PDB entry 9P8T | electron microscopy, 2.65 A resolution | chains A and B of the 16 polymer chains in the assembly

Chain A (and B):
Molecule: DNTP triphosphohydrolase
Organism: Salmonella enterica
Notes: chain B of this document is another copy of the same molecule, construct and numbering; everything in this record applies to it too
Reference sequence: A0A5H6DAK1 (A0A5H6DAK1_SALET); residues 1-471 here = UniProt positions 1-471
Amino-acid sequence (473 residues; row label = number of the first residue in the row; numbers below 1 keep their minus sign (Gly-1 is residue -1)):
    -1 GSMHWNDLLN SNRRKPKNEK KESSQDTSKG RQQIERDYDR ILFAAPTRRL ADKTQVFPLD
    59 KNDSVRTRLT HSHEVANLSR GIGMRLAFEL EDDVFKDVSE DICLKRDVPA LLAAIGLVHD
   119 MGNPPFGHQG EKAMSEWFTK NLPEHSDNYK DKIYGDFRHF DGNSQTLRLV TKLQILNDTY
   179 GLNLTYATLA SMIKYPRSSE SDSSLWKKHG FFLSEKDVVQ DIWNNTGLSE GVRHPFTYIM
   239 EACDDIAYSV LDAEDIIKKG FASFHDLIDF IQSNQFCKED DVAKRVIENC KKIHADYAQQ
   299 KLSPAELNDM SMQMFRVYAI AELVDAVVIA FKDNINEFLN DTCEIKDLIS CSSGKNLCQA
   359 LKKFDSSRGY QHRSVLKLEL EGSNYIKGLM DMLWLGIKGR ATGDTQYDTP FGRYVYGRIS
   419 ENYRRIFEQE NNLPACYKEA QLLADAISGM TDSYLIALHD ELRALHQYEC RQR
Disordered / not traced: -1, 17-18, 469-471
Sequence notes: expression tag (-1 to 0); conflict Asn430 (Ser in A0A5H6DAK1)
Metal / ion sites: Mg2+: His69, His117, Asp118, Asp242
Reported in the primary citation:
  - binding site for the 2-nt DNA strand: Arg29, Arg34, Arg38, Arg314
  - mutagenesis - R29A/R34A/R38A: increased catalytic activity on p3diT
  - mutagenesis - R29A/R34A/R38A: unchanged catalytic activity
  - mutagenesis - H117A/D118A: abolished catalytic activity

Chain A / chain B interface:
Pairs across the interface (86):
  Glu20(A) - Lys290(B)  salt bridge
  Ser22(A) - Asn287(B)  hydrogen bond (backbone-side chain)
  Gln23(A) - Asn287(B)
  Gln23(A) - Lys290(B)  hydrogen bond
  Thr25(A) - Val315(B)
  Thr25(A) - Tyr316(B)
  Lys27(A) - Ala319(B)  hydrogen bond (side chain-backbone)
  Lys27(A) - Glu320(B)
  Lys27(A) - Asp323(B)
  Gly28(A) - Glu87(B)
  Glu33(A) - Met82(B)
  Tyr36(A) - Asn75(B)
  Asp37(A) - Asn75(B)  hydrogen bond
  Leu40(A) - Asn75(B)
  Phe41(A) - Glu72(B)
  Phe41(A) - Asn75(B)
  Phe41(A) - Arg314(B)
  Phe41(A) - Ile318(B)  hydrophobic
  Arg46(A) - Ser62(B)  hydrogen bond
  Arg46(A) - Arg64(B)
  Arg46(A) - Thr68(B)
  Arg46(A) - Glu72(B)  salt bridge
  Asn60(A) - Thr449(B)  hydrogen bond
  Asn60(A) - Ser451(B)
  Asn60(A) - Tyr452(B)
  Ser62(A) - Arg46(B)  hydrogen bond
  Val63(A) - Arg46(B)
  Arg64(A) - Arg46(B)
  Thr68(A) - Arg46(B)
  His71(A) - His71(B)  hydrogen bond
  Glu72(A) - Phe41(B)
  Glu72(A) - Arg46(B)  salt bridge
  Asn75(A) - Tyr36(B)
  Asn75(A) - Asp37(B)  hydrogen bond
  Asn75(A) - Leu40(B)
  Asn75(A) - Phe41(B)
  Arg78(A) - Arg78(B)
  Met82(A) - Glu33(B)
  Met82(A) - Arg104(B)
  Arg83(A) - Gly28(B)
  Phe86(A) - Arg104(B)
  Glu87(A) - Gly28(B)
  Glu87(A) - Arg104(B)  salt bridge
  Arg104(A) - Met82(B)
  Arg104(A) - Phe86(B)
  Arg104(A) - Glu87(B)  salt bridge
  Ile173(A) - Leu300(B)  hydrophobic
  Ile173(A) - Glu304(B)
  Ile173(A) - Met308(B)  hydrophobic
  Leu174(A) - Tyr295(B)  hydrophobic
  Leu174(A) - Gln298(B)
  Leu174(A) - Leu300(B)  hydrophobic
  Leu174(A) - Met308(B)  hydrophobic
  Asn287(A) - Ser22(B)  hydrogen bond (side chain-backbone)
  Asn287(A) - Gln23(B)
  Lys290(A) - Glu20(B)  salt bridge
  Lys290(A) - Gln23(B)  hydrogen bond
  Tyr295(A) - Leu174(B)  hydrophobic
  Gln298(A) - Leu174(B)
  Lys299(A) - Arg423(B)  hydrogen bond (backbone-side chain)
  Leu300(A) - Ile173(B)  hydrophobic
  Leu300(A) - Leu174(B)  hydrophobic
  Leu300(A) - Arg423(B)
  Ser301(A) - Glu419(B)
  Glu304(A) - Ile173(B)
  Glu304(A) - Glu419(B)
  Glu304(A) - Asn420(B)  hydrogen bond (side chain-backbone)
  Glu304(A) - Arg423(B)  salt bridge
  Met308(A) - Ile173(B)  hydrophobic
  Met308(A) - Leu174(B)  hydrophobic
  Arg314(A) - Phe41(B)
  Val315(A) - Thr25(B)
  Tyr316(A) - Thr25(B)
  Ile318(A) - Phe41(B)  hydrophobic
  Ala319(A) - Lys27(B)  hydrogen bond (backbone-side chain)
  Glu320(A) - Lys27(B)
  Asp323(A) - Lys27(B)
  Glu419(A) - Ser301(B)
  Glu419(A) - Glu304(B)
  Asn420(A) - Glu304(B)  hydrogen bond (backbone-side chain)
  Arg423(A) - Lys299(B)  hydrogen bond (side chain-backbone)
  Arg423(A) - Leu300(B)
  Arg423(A) - Glu304(B)  salt bridge
  Thr449(A) - Asn60(B)  hydrogen bond
  Ser451(A) - Asn60(B)
  Tyr452(A) - Asn60(B)
Other interface residues (no listed pair), chain A (56 interface residues in all): Asp50, Leu67, Lys103, Leu249, Asp307, Gln311
Other interface residues (no listed pair), chain B (57 interface residues in all): Ala43, Asp50, Val63, Leu67, Arg83, Lys103, Leu249, Asp307, Gln311

Overview:
The interface between chain A and chain B involves 56 residues on one side and 57 on the other; the contacts
include 17 hydrogen bonds and 8 salt bridges. Among the polar pairs are Glu20(A)-Lys290(B), Arg46(A)-Glu72(B)
and Glu87(A)-Arg104(B). The paper reports a binding site for the 2-nt DNA strand at Arg29(A), Arg34(A) and
Arg38(A) among others; R29A/R34A/R38A of chain A increase catalytic activity on p3diT.
Both chains are DNTP triphosphohydrolase (Salmonella enterica). Entry 9P8T (Structure of CloA co-expressed
with CloB) was determined by electron microscopy (same publication as 9P8S, 9P8U, 9P8V and 9P8W).
